6NK5 - chains C and G of the 12 polymer chains in the assembly; structure by electron microscopy, 4.16 A resolution (low resolution: residue-level contacts below are approximate; hydrogen-bond / salt-bridge calls are withheld).

== Chain C ==
Name: E1 glycoprotein
Source organism: Chikungunya virus (strain 37997)
Reference sequence: Q5XXP3 (POLS_CHIK3); residues 1-439 here correspond to UniProt positions 810-1248 (UniProt number = residue number + 809)
Chain sequence (439 residues; numbered 1 to 439; the number before each row is that of its first residue):
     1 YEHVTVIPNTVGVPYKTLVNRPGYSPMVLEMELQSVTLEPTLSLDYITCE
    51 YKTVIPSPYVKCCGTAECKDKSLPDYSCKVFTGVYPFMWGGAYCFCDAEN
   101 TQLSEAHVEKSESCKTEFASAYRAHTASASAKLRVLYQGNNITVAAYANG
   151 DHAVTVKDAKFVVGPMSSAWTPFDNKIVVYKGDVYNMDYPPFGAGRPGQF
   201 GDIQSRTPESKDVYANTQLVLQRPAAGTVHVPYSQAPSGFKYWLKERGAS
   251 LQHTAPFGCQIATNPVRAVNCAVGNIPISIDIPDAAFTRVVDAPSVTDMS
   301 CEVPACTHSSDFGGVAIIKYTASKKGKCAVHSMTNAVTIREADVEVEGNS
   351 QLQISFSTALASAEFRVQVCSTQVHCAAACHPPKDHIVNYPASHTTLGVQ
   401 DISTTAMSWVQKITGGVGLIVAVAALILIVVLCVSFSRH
Cystine bridges: C49-C114, C62-C94, C63-C96, C68-C78, C306-C380, C328-C370
Glycans and other covalent adducts: N-acetylglucosamine (NAG) linked to N141

== Chain G ==
Name: E2 glycoprotein
Source organism: Chikungunya virus (strain 37997)
Reference sequence: Q5XXP3 (POLS_CHIK3); residues 5-423 here correspond to UniProt positions 330-748 (UniProt number = residue number + 325)
Chain sequence (419 residues; row label = number of the first residue in the row):
     5 NFNVYKATRPYLAHCPDCGEGHSCHSPIALERIRNEATDGTLKIQVSLQI
    55 GIKTDDSHDWTKLRYMDSHTPADAERAGLLVRTSAPCTITGTMGHFILAR
   105 CPKGETLTVGFTDSRKISHTCTHPFHHEPPVIGRERFHSRPQHGKELPCS
   155 TYVQSTAATAEEIEVHMPPDTPDRTLMTQQSGNVKITVNGQTVRYKCNCG
   205 GSNEGLTTTDKVINNCKIDQCHAAVTNHKNWQYNSPLVPRNAELGDRKGK
   255 IHIPFPLANVTCRVPKARNPTVTYGKNQVTMLLYPDHPTLLSYRNMGQEP
   305 NYHEEWVTHKKEVTLTVPTEGLEVTWGNNEPYKYWPQMSTNGTAHGHPHE
   355 IILYYYELYPTMTVVIVSVASFVLLSMVGTAVGMCVCARRRCITPYELTP
   405 GATVPFLLSLLCCVRTTKA
Cystine bridges: C19-C125, C91-C105, C153-C266, C203-C220
Glycans and other covalent adducts: N-acetylglucosamine (NAG) linked to N263

== Chain C / chain G interface ==
Residue-residue contacts - 112 pairs, chain C then chain G:
  K52(C) with R36(G); R38(G)
  I55(C) with P240(G)
  P56(C) with N238(G)
  S57(C) with N238(G); S239(G); V242(G); P243(G); R244(G)
  P58(C) with P240(G); V242(G); R244(G)
  Y59(C) with R244(G); A246(G); E247(G); L248(G)
  V60(C) with P243(G); A246(G)
  F87(C) with H29(G)
  M88(C) with H29(G)
  W89(C) with L16(G); S72(G); T175(G); P176(G); D177(G)
  G90(C) with P176(G); D177(G); R178(G)
  A92(C) with P176(G)
  Y93(C) with P173(G); D174(G); P176(G); H226(G)
  C94(C) with H226(G)
  F95(C) with K200(G); N202(G); D223(G); Q224(G); C225(G); H226(G)
  E112(C) with A164(G); E165(G)
  S113(C) with E40(G)
  T116(C) with L261(G)
  Y180(C) with T42(G)
  K181(C) with P152(G); C153(G)
  T228(C) with H18(G)
  V229(C) with L241(G)
  V231(C) with P240(G)
  K245(C) with P134(G)
  A249(C) with Y306(G)
  Q252(C) with R298(G)
  H253(C) with R138(G); R298(G); Y306(G)
  T254(C) with R298(G); P304(G); Y306(G)
  A255(C) with R298(G)
  P256(C) with G301(G); Q302(G); P304(G)
  F257(C) with M300(G); G301(G); Q302(G)
  G258(C) with M300(G)
  Q260(C) with R298(G)
  H308(C) with M342(G)
  S309(C) with Q341(G)
  S310(C) with Q341(G)
  P382(C) with T344(G); Y358(G)
  P383(C) with M342(G); S343(G); T344(G)
  K384(C) with S343(G); T344(G); N345(G)
  D385(C) with Y278(G); Q341(G); S343(G)
  H386(C) with Y278(G); G279(G); K280(G); Q341(G); T344(G)
  I387(C) with Y278(G); V321(G); Y338(G); W339(G); P340(G); Q341(G)
  V388(C) with W339(G)
  N389(C) with K337(G); W339(G)
  Y390(C) with K337(G)
  P391(C) with K337(G); W339(G)
  A392(C) with W339(G)
  G398(C) with Y363(G)
  V399(C) with Y363(G)
  S403(C) with Y359(G)
  T404(C) with H349(G)
  W409(C) with H351(G)
  G416(C) with M381(G)
  V417(C) with M381(G)
  V421(C) with M388(G)
  A424(C) with M388(G)
  A425(C) with M388(G)
  L428(C) with M388(G); R395(G)
Other interface residues (no listed pair), chain C (67 interface residues in all): G91, L103, E117, H230, L251, A361, T405, A406, I413
Other interface residues (no listed pair), chain G (76 interface residues in all): E132, S154, Q282, S296, E303, T329, I355, L378, T384, A385, C391, A392

== Summary ==
Chain C and chain G form an interface of 67 and 76 residues respectively.
Here chain C is E1 glycoprotein and chain G is E2 glycoprotein, both from Chikungunya virus (strain 37997).
Entry 6NK5 (Electron Cryo-Microscopy Of Chikungunya VLP) was determined by electron microscopy together with
6NK3, 6NK6 and 6NK7 from the same study.
